Entry 5DVJ (X-ray diffraction, 1.80 A resolution); this record covers chain A.

== Chain A ==
Molecule: Binding protein component of ABC sugar transporter
Source organism: Pseudomonas putida CSV86
UniProtKB: H7BRJ8 (H7BRJ8_PSEPU); numbering as in UniProt (aligned over 24-421)
Sequence (419 residues; each row starts with the number of its first residue):
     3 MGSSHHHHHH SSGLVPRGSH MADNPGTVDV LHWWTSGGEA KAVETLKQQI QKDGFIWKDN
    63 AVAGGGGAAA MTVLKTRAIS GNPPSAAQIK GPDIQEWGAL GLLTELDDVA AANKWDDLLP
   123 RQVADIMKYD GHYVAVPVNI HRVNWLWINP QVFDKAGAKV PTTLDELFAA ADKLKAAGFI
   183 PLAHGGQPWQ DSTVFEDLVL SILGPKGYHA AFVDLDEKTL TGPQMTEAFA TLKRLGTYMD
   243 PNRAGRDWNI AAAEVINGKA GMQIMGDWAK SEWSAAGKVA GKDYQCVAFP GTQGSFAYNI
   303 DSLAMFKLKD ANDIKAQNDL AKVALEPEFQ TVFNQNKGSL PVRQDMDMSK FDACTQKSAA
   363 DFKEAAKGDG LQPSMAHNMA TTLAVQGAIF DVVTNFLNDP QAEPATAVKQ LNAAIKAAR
Unresolved in the structure: 3-25
Cystine bridges: Cys-288/Cys-356
Construct notes: expression tag (3-23)
Residues lining bound ligands: beta-D-galactopyranose (GAL): Trp-35, Trp-36, Glu-41, Gly-66, Gly-67, Gly-68, Gln-90, Lys-92, His-143, Trp-191, Trp-250, Trp-270, Asn-301, Asp-303, Lys-339, His-379
From the paper describing this entry:
  - binding site for beta-D-galactopyranose: Glu-41, Lys-339, His-379
  - conformationally variable residues (side-chain flip): Glu-41
  - specificity-determining residues: Glu-41, Asn-301, Lys-339

== Summary ==
Ligands of chain A: beta-D-galactopyranose. From the paper: a binding site for beta-D-galactopyranose at
Glu-41, Lys-339 and His-379; specificity determinants Glu-41, Asn-301 and Lys-339.
Chain A is Binding protein component of ABC sugar transporter (Pseudomonas putida CSV86); the structure,
Crystal structure of galactose complexed periplasmic glucose binding protein (ppGBP) from P. putida CSV86, was
determined by X-ray diffraction, deposited together with 5DVI and 5DVF.
